Entry 7TGY (electron microscopy, 3.00 A resolution); this record covers chains B and C of the 3 polymer chains in the assembly.

# Chain B (and C)
Name: Spike glycoprotein
Organism: Severe acute respiratory syndrome coronavirus 2
Notes: chain C of this document is another copy of the same molecule, construct and numbering; everything in this record applies to it too
UniProtKB: P0DTC2 (SPIKE_SARS2); residue numbers follow UniProt; this construct covers 14-1211
Sequence (1234 residues; each row starts with the number of its first residue):
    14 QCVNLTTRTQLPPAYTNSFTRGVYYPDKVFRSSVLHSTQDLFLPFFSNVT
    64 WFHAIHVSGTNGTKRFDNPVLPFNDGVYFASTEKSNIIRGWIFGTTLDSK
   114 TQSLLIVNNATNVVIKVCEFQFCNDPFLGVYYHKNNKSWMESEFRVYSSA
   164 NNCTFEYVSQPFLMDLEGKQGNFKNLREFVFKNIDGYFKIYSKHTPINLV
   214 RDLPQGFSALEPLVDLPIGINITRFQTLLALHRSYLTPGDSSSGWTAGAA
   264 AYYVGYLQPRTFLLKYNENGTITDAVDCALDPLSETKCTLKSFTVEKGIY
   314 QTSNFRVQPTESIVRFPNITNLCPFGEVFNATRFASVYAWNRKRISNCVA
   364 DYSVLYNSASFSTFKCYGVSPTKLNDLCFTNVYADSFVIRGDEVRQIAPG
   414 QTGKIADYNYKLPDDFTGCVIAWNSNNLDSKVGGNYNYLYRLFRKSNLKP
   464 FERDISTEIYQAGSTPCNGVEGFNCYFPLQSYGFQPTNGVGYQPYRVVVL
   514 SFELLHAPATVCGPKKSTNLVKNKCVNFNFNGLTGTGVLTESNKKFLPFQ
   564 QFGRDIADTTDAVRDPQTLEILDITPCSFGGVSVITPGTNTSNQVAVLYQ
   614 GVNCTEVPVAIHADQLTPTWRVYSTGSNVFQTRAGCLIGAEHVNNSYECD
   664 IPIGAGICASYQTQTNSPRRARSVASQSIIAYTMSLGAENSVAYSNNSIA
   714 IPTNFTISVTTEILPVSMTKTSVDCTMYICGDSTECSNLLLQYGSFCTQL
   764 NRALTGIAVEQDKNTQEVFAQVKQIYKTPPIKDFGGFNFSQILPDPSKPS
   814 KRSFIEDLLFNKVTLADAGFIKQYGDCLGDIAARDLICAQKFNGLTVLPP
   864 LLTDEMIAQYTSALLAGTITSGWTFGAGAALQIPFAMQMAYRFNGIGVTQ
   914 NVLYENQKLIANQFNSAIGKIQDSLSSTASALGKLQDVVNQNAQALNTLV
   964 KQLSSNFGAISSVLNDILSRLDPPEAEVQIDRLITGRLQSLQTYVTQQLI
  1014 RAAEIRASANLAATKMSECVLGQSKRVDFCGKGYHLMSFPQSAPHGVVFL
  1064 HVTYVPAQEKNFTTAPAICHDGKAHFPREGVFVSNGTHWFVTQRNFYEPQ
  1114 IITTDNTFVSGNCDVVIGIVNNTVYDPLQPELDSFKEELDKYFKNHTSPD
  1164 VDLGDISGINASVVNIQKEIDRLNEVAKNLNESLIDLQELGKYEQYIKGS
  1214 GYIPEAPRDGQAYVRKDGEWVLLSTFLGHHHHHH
Unresolved in the structure: 70-76, 245-253, 624-632, 677-688, 836-847, 1147-1247 (chain C: 70-76, 245-253, 624-629, 677-688, 836-847, 1147-1247)
Disulfide bonds: Cys15-Cys136, Cys131-Cys166, Cys291-Cys301, Cys336-Cys361, Cys379-Cys432, Cys391-Cys525, Cys480-Cys488, Cys538-Cys590, Cys617-Cys649, Cys662-Cys671, Cys738-Cys760, Cys743-Cys749, Cys1032-Cys1043, Cys1082-Cys1126
Glycans and other covalent adducts: N-acetylglucosamine (NAG) linked to Asn165, Asn282, Asn331, Asn343, Asn603, Asn616, Asn657, Asn709, Asn717, Asn801, Asn1074, Asn1098, Asn1134
Sequence notes: variant Gly614 (Asp in P0DTC2); conflict Pro986 (Lys in P0DTC2), Pro987 (Val in P0DTC2); expression tag (1212-1247)

# How chain B and chain C interact
Residue-residue contacts - 105 pairs, chain B then chain C:
  Asn317(B) - Asp737(C)
  Arg319(B) - Met740(C)  hydrogen bond
  Arg319(B) - Asp745(C)  salt bridge
  Arg357(B) - Pro230(C)
  Gly381(B) - Arg983(C)
  Gly381(B) - Leu984(C)
  Val382(B) - Arg983(C)
  Ser383(B) - Arg983(C)  hydrogen bond (backbone-backbone)
  Ser383(B) - Asp985(C)  hydrogen bond
  Lys386(B) - Leu981(C)
  Lys386(B) - Arg983(C)
  Lys386(B) - Asp985(C)
  Asn394(B) - Tyr200(C)
  Tyr396(B) - Tyr200(C)  hydrogen bond
  Glu516(B) - Tyr200(C)  hydrogen bond
  Leu517(B) - Arg983(C)
  Leu518(B) - Asp979(C)
  Leu518(B) - Arg983(C)
  Lys558(B) - Asn282(C)
  Phe559(B) - Phe43(C)  hydrophobic
  Phe562(B) - Lys41(C)  hydrogen bond (backbone-side chain)
  Phe562(B) - Pro225(C)  hydrophobic
  Gln563(B) - Lys41(C)
  Gln563(B) - Phe43(C)
  Gln564(B) - Lys41(C)  hydrogen bond (backbone-backbone)
  Phe565(B) - Phe43(C)  hydrogen bond (backbone-backbone)
  Gly566(B) - Phe43(C)
  Arg567(B) - Val42(C)
  Arg567(B) - Phe43(C)
  Ile569(B) - Lys964(C)
  Ile569(B) - Ser967(C)
  Ala570(B) - Ser967(C)
  Asp571(B) - Ser967(C)
  Pro589(B) - Phe855(C)  hydrophobic
  Phe592(B) - Lys854(C)
  Gln644(B) - Ile834(C)
  Arg646(B) - Phe833(C)
  Arg646(B) - Ile834(C)
  Pro665(B) - Leu864(C)  hydrophobic
  Ala668(B) - Pro863(C)  hydrogen bond (backbone-backbone)
  Ala668(B) - Leu864(C)
  Ala668(B) - Thr866(C)
  Gly669(B) - Leu864(C)  hydrogen bond (backbone-backbone)
  Met697(B) - Leu864(C)  hydrophobic
  Met697(B) - Met869(C)  hydrophobic
  Leu699(B) - Met869(C)
  Leu699(B) - Gln872(C)
  Leu699(B) - Tyr873(C)
  Ala701(B) - Gln787(C)
  Ala701(B) - Ile788(C)  hydrogen bond (backbone-backbone)
  Glu702(B) - Ile788(C)
  Glu702(B) - Lys790(C)
  Asn703(B) - Gln787(C)  hydrogen bond
  Asn703(B) - Ile788(C)  hydrogen bond (backbone-backbone)
  Asn703(B) - Tyr789(C)
  Asn703(B) - Lys790(C)  hydrogen bond (backbone-backbone)
  Val705(B) - Tyr789(C)  hydrophobic
  Val705(B) - Gln895(C)
  Ala706(B) - Gln895(C)
  Tyr707(B) - Pro792(C)  hydrophobic
  Tyr707(B) - Asp796(C)  hydrogen bond (side chain-backbone)
  Tyr707(B) - Phe797(C)
  Tyr707(B) - Ile896(C)
  Tyr707(B) - Phe898(C)
  Asn709(B) - Pro897(C)
  Ser711(B) - Gln895(C)
  Ser711(B) - Ile896(C)
  Ser711(B) - Pro897(C)
  Ile712(B) - Gln895(C)
  Ile712(B) - Ile896(C)  hydrophobic
  Ala713(B) - Leu894(C)  hydrophobic
  Ala713(B) - Gln895(C)
  Thr961(B) - Ser758(C)
  Thr961(B) - Gln762(C)
  Thr961(B) - Arg765(C)
  Gln965(B) - Tyr756(C)
  Gln965(B) - Ser758(C)  hydrogen bond
  Gln965(B) - Phe759(C)
  Ser968(B) - Gln755(C)
  Ser968(B) - Gly757(C)
  Asn969(B) - Gln755(C)
  Phe970(B) - Gln755(C)  hydrogen bond (backbone-backbone)
  Gly971(B) - Gln755(C)
  Gln1002(B) - Gln1005(C)  hydrogen bond
  Thr1006(B) - Gln762(C)
  Glu1017(B) - Arg1019(C)
  Arg1039(B) - Glu1031(C)  salt bridge
  Arg1039(B) - Arg1039(C)
  Val1040(B) - Ser1030(C)
  Val1040(B) - Glu1031(C)
  Val1068(B) - Ala890(C)
  Glu1072(B) - Leu894(C)
  Thr1077(B) - Met900(C)
  Pro1079(B) - Tyr917(C)
  Phe1089(B) - Asn914(C)
  Phe1089(B) - Tyr917(C)  hydrophobic
  Pro1090(B) - Gln913(C)
  Val1094(B) - Met900(C)  hydrophobic
  Val1094(B) - Tyr904(C)
  Arg1107(B) - Tyr904(C)
  Phe1121(B) - Thr912(C)
  Ser1123(B) - Asn914(C)  hydrogen bond
  Ser1123(B) - Glu918(C)
  Val1128(B) - Tyr917(C)
  Leu1145(B) - Glu1144(C)
Also at the interface, not in a pair above, chain B (98 interface residues in all): Leu390, Thr415, Gly416, Thr547, Lys557, Asp568, Gln613, Asn616, Ala647, Gly667, Ile670, Thr696, Gly700, Ser704, Ser708, Asn710, Pro715, Gln957, Arg995, Ser1003, Thr1009, Gln1010, Ile1013, Asp1041, Lys1045, Gly1046, Tyr1047, Pro1069, Asn1074, Ala1078, Gly1093, Val1129, Ile1130
Also at the interface, not in a pair above, chain C (92 interface residues in all): Tyr38, Asp40, Arg44, Glu224, Tyr369, Gln784, Lys786, Ala852, Asn856, Gly857, Thr859, Leu861, Pro862, Leu865, Thr883, Trp886, Gly889, Ala892, Ala893, Asn907, Gln920, Val963, Leu966, Ser975, Val976, Asn978, Ser982, Asp994, Thr1009, Leu1012, Leu1034, Gly1035

# Summary
Chain B and chain C form an interface of 98 and 92 residues respectively; the contacts include 19 hydrogen
bonds and 2 salt bridges. Polar pairs include Arg319(B)-Asp745(C), Arg1039(B)-Glu1031(C) and
Arg319(B)-Met740(C). Covalently linked N-acetylglucosamine: at Asn165(B), Asn282(B), Asn331(B), Asn343(B),
Asn603(B) and Asn616(B) and 7 more.
Chain B and chain C are both Spike glycoprotein (Severe acute respiratory syndrome coronavirus 2); the
structure, Prototypic SARS-CoV-2 G614 spike (closed form), was determined by electron microscopy together with
7TGW and 7TGX from the same study.
